9D7L - chains A and B; structure by X-ray diffraction, 1.68 A resolution.

# Chain A (and B)
Protein: Bifunctional protein PutA
Organism: Sinorhizobium meliloti
Notes: EC 1.5.5.2, 1.2.1.88; engineered mutation(s): residues 84-189 replaced by SSGS; chain B of this document is another copy of the same molecule, construct and numbering; everything in this record applies to it too
Reference sequence: F7X6I3 (F7X6I3_SINMM); the construct has insertions or renumbered stretches relative to UniProt, so the offset changes along the chain: 26-79 = UniProt 26-79; 182-185 = UniProt 80-83; 190-522 = UniProt 190-522
Chain sequence (396 residues; row label = number of the first residue in the row; note: 102 numbers in that range are skipped by the numbering (no residue carries them; nothing is unmodelled there)):
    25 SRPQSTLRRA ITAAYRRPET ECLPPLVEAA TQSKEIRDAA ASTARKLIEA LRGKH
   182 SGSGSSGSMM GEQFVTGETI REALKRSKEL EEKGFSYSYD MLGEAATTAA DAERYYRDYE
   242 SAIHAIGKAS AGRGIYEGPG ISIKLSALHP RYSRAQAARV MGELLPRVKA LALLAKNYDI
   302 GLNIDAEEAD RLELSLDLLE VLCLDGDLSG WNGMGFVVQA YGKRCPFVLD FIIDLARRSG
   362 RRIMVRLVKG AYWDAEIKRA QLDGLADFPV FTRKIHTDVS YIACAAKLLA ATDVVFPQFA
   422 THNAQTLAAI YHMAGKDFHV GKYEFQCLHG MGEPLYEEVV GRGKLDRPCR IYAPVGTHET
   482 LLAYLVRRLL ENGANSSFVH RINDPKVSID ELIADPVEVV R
Unresolved in the structure: 25-26, 182-191, 385-386, 521-522 (chain B: 25, 182-191, 522)
Covalently attached groups: compound A1BC6 linked to K265
Sequence notes: expression tag (25); linker (186-189)
Residues lining bound ligands: A1BC6 ({[(3E)-4-{10-[(2S,3S,4R)-5-{[(R)-{[(R)-{[(2R,3S,4R,5R)-5-(6-amino-9H-purin-9-yl)-3,4-dihydroxyoxolan-2-yl]methoxy}(hydroxy)phosphoryl]oxy}(hydroxy)phosphoryl]oxy}-2,3,4-trihydroxypentyl]-7,8-dimethyl-2,4-dioxo-2,3,4,10-tetrahydrobenzo[g]pteridin-5(1H)-yl}but-3-en-2-ylidene]amino}acetic acid (non-preferred name)): D221, D306, A307, V338, Q340, Y342, R367, V369, K370, G371, A372, Y373, W374, F392, T393, R394, K395, T398, D399, A421, T422, H423, N424, T427, Q447, C448, L449, Y473, Y485, R489, E492, S497, S498, F499

# How chain A and chain B interact
Residue-residue contacts (12):
  H479(A) with G494(B), hydrogen bond (side chain-backbone)
  E480(A) with A495(B); N496(B), hydrogen bond (side chain-backbone)
  L483(A) with G494(B)
  L486(A) with L490(B)
  V487(A) with V487(B), hydrophobic; L490(B), hydrophobic; L491(B), hydrophobic
  L490(A) with L486(B); V487(B); L490(B), hydrophobic
  L491(A) with V487(B), hydrophobic
Also at the interface, not in a pair above, chain A (9 interface residues in all): Q382, G494
Also at the interface, not in a pair above, chain B (10 interface residues in all): T228, H479, H501

# Overview
Chain A and chain B form an interface of 9 and 10 residues respectively, with 2 hydrogen bonds. Polar pairs
include H479(A)-G494(B) and E480(A)-N496(B). Compound A1BC6 is covalently linked to K265(A).
Both chains are Bifunctional protein PutA (Sinorhizobium meliloti). Entry 9D7L (Minimal PutA proline
dehydrogenase domain (design #2) covalently inactivated by (S)-but-3-yn-2-ylglycine) was determined by X-ray
diffraction together with 9E5W from the same study.
